PDB entry 2R5B | X-ray diffraction, 2.00 A resolution | chains A and H of the 6 polymer chains in the assembly

Chain A:
Name: gp41 N-peptide
Amino-acid sequence (47 residues; each row starts with the number of its first residue; numbering starts at 0):
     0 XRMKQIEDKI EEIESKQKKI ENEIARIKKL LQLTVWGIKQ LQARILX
Modified positions: ACE (acetyl group) at position 0; NH2 (amino group) at position 46

Chain H:
Name: HIV entry inhibitor PIE7
Amino-acid sequence (17 residues; numbered 0 to 16; the number before each row is that of its first residue; numbering starts at 0):
     0 XKGACDYPEW QWLCAAX
Not modelled in the structure: 0
Disulfide bonds: Cys4-Cys13
Covalently attached groups: covalent link Cys4-Cys13
Modified positions: ACE (acetyl group) at position 0, NH2 (amino group) at position 16; Lys1 (D-lysine; DLY); Ala3, Ala14, Ala15 (D-alanine; DAL); Cys4, Cys13 (D-cysteine; DCY); Asp5 (D-aspartic acid; DAS); Tyr6 (D-tyrosine; DTY); Pro7 (D-proline; DPR); Glu8 (D-glutamic acid; DGL); Trp9, Trp11 (D-tryptophan; DTR); Gln10 (D-glutamine; DGN); Leu12 (D-leucine; DLE)

Interface between chain A and chain H:
Contacting residue pairs (13):
  Leu29(A) - Ala15(H)
  Leu29(A) - NH2_16(H)
  Leu32(A) - Ala3(H)
  Leu32(A) - Leu12(H)
  Leu32(A) - NH2_16(H)
  Trp35(A) - Lys1(H)  hydrogen bond (side chain-backbone)
  Trp35(A) - Gly2(H)
  Trp35(A) - Ala3(H)
  Trp35(A) - Tyr6(H)
  Trp35(A) - Trp9(H)
  Gly36(A) - Trp9(H)
  Gln39(A) - Trp9(H)
  Leu40(A) - Trp9(H)
Also at the interface, not in a pair above, chain A (8 interface residues in all): Thr33, Arg43
Also at the interface, not in a pair above, chain H (10 interface residues in all): Glu8, Cys13

Summary:
The interface between chain A and chain H involves 8 residues on one side and 10 on the other, with 1 hydrogen
bond. Its one hydrogen-bonded contact is Trp35(A)-Lys1(H).
Here chain A is gp41 N-peptide and chain H is HIV entry inhibitor PIE7. Entry 2R5B (Structure of the gp41
N-trimer in complex with the HIV entry inhibitor PIE7) was determined by X-ray diffraction (same publication
as 2R3C and 2R5D).
